6L1I - chain B; structure by X-ray diffraction, 1.85 A resolution.

== Chain B ==
Protein: PHD finger protein 20-like protein 1
From: Homo sapiens
Reference sequence: A8MW92 (P20L1_HUMAN); residue numbers follow UniProt; this construct covers 5-70
Sequence (70 residues; row label = number of the first residue in the row):
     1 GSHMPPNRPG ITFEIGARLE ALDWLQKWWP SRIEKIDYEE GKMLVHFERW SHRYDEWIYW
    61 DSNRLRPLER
Not modelled in the structure: 1-2
Sequence notes: expression tag (1-4); engineered mutation Trp24 (Tyr in A8MW92), Trp29 (Tyr in A8MW92)
From the paper describing this entry:
  - contacts within the chain: Trp24-Trp50 (pi stacking)

== Overview ==
The paper reports contacts within the chain involving Trp50 and Trp24.
Chain B is PHD finger protein 20-like protein 1 (Homo sapiens); the structure, Crystal Structure Of of PHF20L1
Tudor1 Y24W/Y29W mutant, was determined by X-ray diffraction (same publication as 6L0X, 6L10, 6L1C, 6L1F and
6L1P).
